Entry 4LGD (X-ray diffraction, 3.05 A resolution); this record covers chains A and E.

== Chain A ==
Name: Serine/threonine-protein kinase 3
From: Homo sapiens
Notes: EC 2.7.11.1; fragment: kinase domain, SARAH domain
UniProtKB: Q13188 (STK3_HUMAN); residue numbers follow UniProt; this construct covers 9-313, 428-491
Sequence (378 residues; each row starts with the number of its first residue; note: 114 numbers in that range are skipped by the numbering (no residue carries them; nothing is unmodelled there); numbering starts at 0):
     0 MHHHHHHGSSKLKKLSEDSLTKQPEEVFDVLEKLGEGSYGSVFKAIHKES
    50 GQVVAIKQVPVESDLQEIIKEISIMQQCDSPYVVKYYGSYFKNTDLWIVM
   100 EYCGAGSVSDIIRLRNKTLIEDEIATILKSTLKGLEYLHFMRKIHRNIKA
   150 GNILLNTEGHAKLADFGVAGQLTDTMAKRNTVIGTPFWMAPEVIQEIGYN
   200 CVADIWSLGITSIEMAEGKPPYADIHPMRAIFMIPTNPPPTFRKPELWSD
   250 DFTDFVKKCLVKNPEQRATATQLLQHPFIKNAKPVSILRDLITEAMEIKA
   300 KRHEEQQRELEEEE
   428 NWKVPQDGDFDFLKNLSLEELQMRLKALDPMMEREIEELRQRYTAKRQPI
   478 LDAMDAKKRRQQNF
Unresolved in the structure: 0-15, 428-436, 489-491
Construct notes: expression tag (0-8); engineered mutation N146 (Asp in Q13188)
Metal / ion sites: Mg2+: D164 (together with AMP-PNP)
Ligand contacts: AMP-PNP (ANP; phosphoaminophosphonic acid-adenylate ester): L33, G34, E35, G36, Y38, G39, V41, A54, K56, M99, E100, Y101, C102, G103, G105, S106, D109, N151, L153, D164
Curated features (UniProtKB/Swiss-Prot):
  - binding site (ATP): L33 to V41, K56
  - binding site (Mg(2+)): N151, D164
  - modified residue: S15 (Phosphoserine), T117 (Phosphothreonine), T174 (Phosphothreonine), T180 (Phosphothreonine), S444 (Phosphoserine)
  - natural variant: V60 (V60L: In an ovarian clear cell carcinoma sample)
  - mutagenesis: K56 (K56R: Loss of kinase activity. Loss of interaction with components of the STRIPAK complex), T174 (T174A: Fully active), T180 (T180A: Loss of kinase activity. Loss of interaction with SLMAP)
What the authors report for this chain:
  - mutagenesis - K473A: unchanged catalytic activity on autophosphorylation
  - mutagenesis - L448A, L452A, L455A, E462A, I463A, Y470A, L478A: decreased binding to Mst2
  - mutagenesis - D146N: abolished catalytic activity
  - post-translational modification sites: T174 (citing earlier work)
  - post-translational modification sites: T180
  - mutagenesis - T174A, I193A: unchanged catalytic activity on Mob1
  - mutagenesis - T180A, F231A: decreased catalytic activity on Mob1
  - mutagenesis - I193A, F231A: decreased catalytic activity on autophosphorylation at T180
  - mutagenesis - M227A/I230A: unchanged catalytic activity on autophosphorylation at T180
  - mutagenesis - M227A/I230A: abolished catalytic activity on Mob1
  - mutagenesis - I193A, F231A: decreased signaling in response to HA-YAP

== Chain E ==
Name: Ras association domain family member 5, RASSF5
From: Homo sapiens
Notes: fragment: SARAH domain
UniProtKB: Q8WWW0 (RASF5_HUMAN); residue numbers follow UniProt; this construct covers 365-413
Sequence (49 residues; numbered 365 to 413; the number before each row is that of its first residue):
   365 GEVEWDAFSIPELQNFLTILEKEEQDKIQQVQKKYDKFRQKLEEALRES
Unresolved in the structure: 365-366

== How chain A and chain E interact ==
Contacting residue pairs - 47 pairs, chain A then chain E:
  F437(A) with K405(E)
  F439(A) with F402(E), hydrophobic
  L440(A) with K405(E); L406(E), hydrophobic
  L448(A) with L406(E); L410(E), hydrophobic
  Q449(A) with L410(E)
  L452(A) with R403(E); L406(E), hydrophobic; L410(E), hydrophobic
  L455(A) with F402(E), hydrophobic; R403(E)
  D456(A) with R403(E), salt bridge
  M458(A) with Y399(E), hydrogen bond (backbone-side chain)
  M459(A) with Y399(E), hydrophobic
  E462(A) with V395(E); K398(E), salt bridge; Y399(E), hydrogen bond
  I463(A) with V395(E), hydrophobic
  L466(A) with E388(E); K391(E); I392(E), hydrophobic
  R467(A) with E388(E); I392(E)
  Y470(A) with L384(E); E387(E), hydrogen bond; E388(E); K391(E)
  K473(A) with L384(E)
  R474(A) with L381(E); L384(E); E385(E); E388(E), salt bridge
  P476(A) with W369(E)
  I477(A) with W369(E), hydrophobic; L377(E); F380(E), hydrophobic; L381(E), hydrophobic; L384(E), hydrophobic
  L478(A) with L381(E), hydrophobic
  A480(A) with W369(E), hydrophobic
  M481(A) with L377(E), hydrophobic; L381(E), hydrophobic
  K484(A) with D370(E), hydrogen bond (side chain-backbone); F372(E), hydrogen bond (side chain-backbone); I374(E)
  Q488(A) with I374(E)
Other interface residues (no listed pair), chain A (26 interface residues in all): L445, R451
Other interface residues (no listed pair), chain E (26 interface residues in all): A371, Q378, Q396, A409, S413
The authors on this interface:
  - hot spots on chain A (mutagenesis) - K473A: decreased binding to Ras association domain family member 5, RASSF5 (chain E)

== Overview ==
The chain A/chain E interface involves 26 residues from each chain, with 5 hydrogen bonds and 3 salt bridges.
Polar contacts include D456(A)-R403(E), E462(A)-K398(E) and R474(A)-E388(E). The paper reports that L448A,
L452A and L455A of chain A, among others, reduce binding to Mst2; modification sites T174(A) and T180(A); 14
substitutions were tested in all.
Chain A is Serine/threonine-protein kinase 3 and chain E is Ras association domain family member 5, RASSF5,
both from Homo sapiens; the structure, Structural Basis for Autoactivation of Human Mst2 Kinase and Its
Regulation by RASSF5, was determined by X-ray diffraction, deposited together with 4LG4.
